Entry 6PTJ (electron microscopy, 3.80 A resolution); this record covers chains A and D of the 14 polymer chains in the assembly.

Chain A:
Molecule: DNA replication complex GINS protein PSF1
Source organism: Saccharomyces cerevisiae
UniProt: Q12488 (PSF1_YEAST); residue numbers follow UniProt; this construct covers 1-208
Chain sequence (208 residues; numbered 1 to 208; the number before each row is that of its first residue):
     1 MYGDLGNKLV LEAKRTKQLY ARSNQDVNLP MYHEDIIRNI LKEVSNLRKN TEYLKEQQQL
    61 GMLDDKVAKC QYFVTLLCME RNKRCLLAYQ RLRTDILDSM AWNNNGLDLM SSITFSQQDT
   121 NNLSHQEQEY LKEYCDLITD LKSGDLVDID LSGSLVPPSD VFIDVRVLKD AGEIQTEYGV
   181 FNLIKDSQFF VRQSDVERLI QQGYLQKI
Swiss-Prot annotation at these positions:
  - mutagenesis: Arg84 (R84G: In PSF1-1; temperature-sensitive mutant. Defective in DNA replication. Impaired chromatin binding of CDC45)

Chain D:
Molecule: DNA replication complex GINS protein SLD5
Source organism: Saccharomyces cerevisiae (strain ATCC 204508 / S288c)
UniProt: Q03406 (SLD5_YEAST); numbering as in UniProt (aligned over 1-294)
Chain sequence (294 residues; row label = number of the first residue in the row):
     1 MDINIDDILA ELDKETTAVD STKITQGSSS TTHRDANTIV GSSLDLNDKT QIYVSPQQDF
    61 SDLMKSWKNE RCSPELLPYP HQLMKRLLNR ISMQSQLIEN ISMGFLDMQN ASNANPPMPN
   121 ESKLPLLCME TELERLKFVI RSYIRCRLSK IDKFSLYLRQ LNEDENSLIS LTDLLSKDEI
   181 KYHDTHSLIW LKLVNDSILK YMPEELQAIN DTEGSVNMID EPDWNKFVFI HVNGPPDGKW
   241 NEDPLLQENE FGKPCYTVTI PDLKEEVELT IGSIYVMRYE VIRDLLRDDK VALI
Disordered / not traced: 1-2, 16-53, 107-120, 239-247, 294
Swiss-Prot annotation at these positions:
  - mutagenesis: Ser21 (S21P: In sld5-8; temperature-sensitive mutant; in association with P-66. Defective in DNA replication), Ser66 (S66P: In sld5-8; temperature-sensitive mutant; in association with P-21. Defective in DNA replication), Trp67 (W67R: In sld5-12; temperature-sensitive mutant. Defective in DNA replication), Lys150 (K150E: In sld5-2; temperature-sensitive mutant. Defective in DNA replication), Leu293 (L293P: In sld5-13; temperature-sensitive mutant. Defective in DNA replication)

Interface between chain A and chain D:
Pairs across the interface (43):
  Tyr32(A) with Ser197(D)
  Leu41(A) with Tyr201(D), hydrophobic
  Arg48(A) with Tyr201(D), hydrogen bond (side chain-backbone); Met202(D), hydrogen bond (side chain-backbone); Pro203(D)
  Met79(A) with Pro203(D), hydrophobic; Leu206(D), hydrophobic
  Glu80(A) with Leu206(D)
  Lys83(A) with Ile209(D)
  Arg84(A) with Asn217(D); Met218(D), hydrogen bond
  Leu86(A) with Ile198(D), hydrophobic
  Leu87(A) with Val194(D), hydrophobic
  Gln90(A) with Ser197(D)
  Arg91(A) with Asp152(D), hydrogen bond (side chain-backbone); Trp190(D)
  Trp102(A) with Arg145(D), hydrogen bond (backbone-side chain)
  Gln126(A) with Leu193(D); Asp196(D), hydrogen bond (side chain-backbone); Ser197(D), hydrogen bond (side chain-backbone)
  Tyr130(A) with Ile189(D)
  Glu133(A) with Ile189(D)
  Tyr134(A) with Tyr182(D)
  Leu137(A) with Tyr182(D), hydrophobic; Thr185(D)
  Leu141(A) with Leu148(D), hydrophobic; Asp178(D)
  Val147(A) with Leu88(D), hydrophobic; Lys137(D), hydrogen bond (backbone-side chain); Ile140(D), hydrophobic
  Asp148(A) with Arg141(D), salt bridge
  Leu151(A) with Arg141(D)
  Ser152(A) with Arg145(D), hydrogen bond (backbone-side chain)
  Gly153(A) with Arg141(D), hydrogen bond (backbone-side chain)
  Ser154(A) with Arg141(D), hydrogen bond (backbone-side chain)
  Leu155(A) with Ser142(D); Arg145(D)
  Val156(A) with Phe138(D)
  Pro157(A) with Phe138(D), hydrophobic
  Pro158(A) with Glu134(D); Phe138(D)
  Val161(A) with Thr131(D)
  Arg192(A) with Glu130(D), salt bridge
Also at the interface, not in a pair above, chain A (37 interface residues in all): Leu76, Thr94, Asp98, Asn103, Glu127, Asp140, Phe162
Also at the interface, not in a pair above, chain D (35 interface residues in all): Leu127, Arg135, His186, Glu205, Ala208, Thr212

In short:
37 residues of chain A and 35 residues of chain D are in contact, with 11 hydrogen bonds and 2 salt bridges.
Among the polar pairs are Asp148(A)-Arg141(D), Arg192(A)-Glu130(D) and Arg48(A)-Tyr201(D). From UniProt: one
mutagenesis site on chain A; 5 mutagenesis sites on chain D.
Here chain A is DNA replication complex GINS protein PSF1 (Saccharomyces cerevisiae) and chain D is DNA
replication complex GINS protein SLD5 (Saccharomyces cerevisiae (strain ATCC 204508 / S288c)). Entry 6PTJ
(Structure of Ctf4 trimer in complex with one CMG helicase) was determined by electron microscopy (same
publication as 6PTN and 6PTO).
